9ASA - chains B and C of the 5 polymer chains in the assembly; structure by electron microscopy, 3.12 A resolution.

== Chain B ==
Name: G subunit q (Gi2-mini-Gq chimeric)
From: Homo sapiens
Sequence (246 residues; numbered 1 to 246; the number before each row is that of its first residue):
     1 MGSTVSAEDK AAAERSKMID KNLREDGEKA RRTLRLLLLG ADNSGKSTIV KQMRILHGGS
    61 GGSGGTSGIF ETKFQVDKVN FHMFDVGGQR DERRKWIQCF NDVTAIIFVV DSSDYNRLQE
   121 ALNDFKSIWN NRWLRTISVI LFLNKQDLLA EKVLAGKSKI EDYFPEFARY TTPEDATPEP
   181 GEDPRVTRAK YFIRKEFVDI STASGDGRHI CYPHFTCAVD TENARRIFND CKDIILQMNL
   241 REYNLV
Unresolved in the structure: 1-3, 55-67

== Chain C ==
Name: Guanine nucleotide-binding protein G(I)/G(S)/G(T) subunit beta-1
From: Homo sapiens
Reference sequence: P62873 (GBB1_HUMAN); residue numbers follow UniProt; this construct covers 2-340
Sequence (358 residues; row label = number of the first residue in the row; numbers below 1 keep their minus sign (Met-17 is residue -17)):
   -17 MHHHHHHLEV LFQGPGSSGS ELDQLRQEAE QLKNQIRDAR KACADATLSQ ITNNIDPVGR
    43 IQMRTRRTLR GHLAKIYAMH WGTDSRLLVS ASQDGKLIIW DSYTTNKVHA IPLRSSWVMT
   103 CAYAPSGNYV ACGGLDNICS IYNLKTREGN VRVSRELAGH TGYLSCCRFL DDNQIVTSSG
   163 DTTCALWDIE TGQQTTTFTG HTGDVMSLSL APDTRLFVSG ACDASAKLWD VREGMCRQTF
   223 TGHESDINAI CFFPNGNAFA TGSDDATCRL FDLRADQELM TYSHDNIICG ITSVSFSKSG
   283 RLLLAGYDDF NCNVWDALKA DRAGVLAGHD NRVSCLGVTD DGMAVATGSW DSFLKIWN
Unresolved in the structure: -17 to 7
Construct notes: expression tag (-17 to 1)
Swiss-Prot annotation at these positions:
  - modified residue: Ser2 (N-acetylserine), His266 (Phosphohistidine)
  - natural variant: Leu30 (L30F: In MRD42; uncertain significance), Arg52 (R52G: In MRD42), Gly64 (G64V: In MRD42), Asp76 (D76E: In MRD42; D76G: In MRD42), Gly77 (G77S: In MRD42), Lys78 (K78R: In MRD42), Ile80 (I80N: In MRD42; I80T: In MRD42), His91 (H91R: In MRD42; uncertain significance), Ala92 (A92T: In MRD42), Pro94 (P94S: In MRD42), Leu95 (L95P: In MRD42), Arg96 (R96L: In MRD42), 5 further natural variant entries in UniProt

== How chain B and chain C interact ==
Residue-residue contacts (42):
  Asp9(B) - Thr86(C)
  Asp9(B) - Asn88(C)
  Ala12(B) - Asn88(C)
  Ala13(B) - Asn88(C)
  Arg15(B) - Val90(C)  hydrogen bond (side chain-backbone)
  Arg15(B) - His91(C)
  Ser16(B) - Asn88(C)
  Ser16(B) - Lys89(C)  hydrogen bond (side chain-backbone)
  Ile19(B) - Lys89(C)
  Ile19(B) - Ala92(C)  hydrophobic
  Asp20(B) - Lys89(C)  salt bridge
  Leu23(B) - Gly53(C)
  Leu23(B) - Leu55(C)
  Leu23(B) - Lys78(C)
  Leu23(B) - Lys89(C)
  Asp26(B) - Lys78(C)  salt bridge
  Gly27(B) - Leu55(C)
  Gly68(B) - Leu117(C)
  Gly68(B) - Asn119(C)
  Ile69(B) - Trp99(C)
  Phe84(B) - Trp99(C)  hydrophobic
  Gln89(B) - Leu117(C)
  Gln89(B) - Tyr145(C)
  Lys95(B) - Tyr145(C)
  Lys95(B) - Met188(C)
  Lys95(B) - Cys204(C)
  Lys95(B) - Asp228(C)  salt bridge
  Lys95(B) - Asn230(C)  hydrogen bond
  Lys95(B) - Asp246(C)  salt bridge
  Trp96(B) - Leu117(C)  hydrophobic
  Gln98(B) - Trp332(C)
  Cys99(B) - Lys57(C)
  Cys99(B) - Tyr59(C)
  Cys99(B) - Gln75(C)
  Phe100(B) - Trp99(C)  hydrophobic
  Phe100(B) - Leu117(C)  hydrophobic
  Asn101(B) - Lys57(C)  hydrogen bond
  Asn101(B) - Trp332(C)
  Asp102(B) - Lys57(C)  salt bridge
  Asp102(B) - Gln75(C)  hydrogen bond
  Trp133(B) - Asp290(C)
  Trp133(B) - Arg314(C)
Also at the interface, not in a pair above, chain B (24 interface residues in all): Arg24, Arg35
Also at the interface, not in a pair above, chain C (27 interface residues in all): Ile80, Met101, Asp118

== Summary ==
24 residues of chain B face 27 of chain C across their interface, with 5 hydrogen bonds and 5 salt bridges.
Among the polar pairs are Asp20(B)-Lys89(C), Asp26(B)-Lys78(C) and Lys95(B)-Asp228(C).
Here chain B is G subunit q (Gi2-mini-Gq chimeric) and chain C is Guanine nucleotide-binding protein
G(I)/G(S)/G(T) subunit beta-1, both from Homo sapiens. Entry 9ASA (Global reconstruction of 5-HT2AR bound to
RS130-180 in complex with a mini-Gq protein and scFv16 obtained ...) was determined by electron microscopy,
deposited together with 9ARY, 9AS0, 9AS2, 9AS4, 9AS6 and 9AS8.
